Entry 7SCB (electron microscopy, 2.50 A resolution); this record covers chains AL and BE of the 29 polymer chains in the assembly.

== Chain AL ==
Molecule: Allophycocyanin beta chain
Organism: Synechocystis sp. PCC 6803 substr. Kazusa
UniProtKB: Q01952 (APCB_SYNY3); residues 1-161 here = UniProt positions 1-161
Chain sequence (161 residues; row label = number of the first residue in the row):
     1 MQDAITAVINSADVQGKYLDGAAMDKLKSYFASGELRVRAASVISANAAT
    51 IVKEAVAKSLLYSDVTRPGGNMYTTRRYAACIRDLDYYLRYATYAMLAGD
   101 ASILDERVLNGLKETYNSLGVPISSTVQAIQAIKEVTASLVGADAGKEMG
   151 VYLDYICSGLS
Glycans and other covalent adducts: phycocyanobilin (CYC) linked to Cys-81
Residues lining bound ligands:
  - phycocyanobilin (CYC), molecule 1: Leu-60, Val-65, Asn-71, Met-72, Arg-76, Arg-77, Ala-80, Arg-83, Asp-84, Leu-85, Tyr-87, Tyr-88, Tyr-91, Arg-107, Leu-112, Thr-115, Tyr-116, Leu-119, Val-121, Pro-122, Ser-125, Thr-126
  - phycocyanobilin (CYC), molecule 2: Leu-61, Tyr-62, Thr-66, Tyr-73, Thr-75, Tyr-78
UniProt features mapped onto this chain:
  - binding site ((2R,3E)-phycocyanobilin): Cys-81
  - modified residue: Asn-71 (N4-methylasparagine)

== Chain BE ==
Molecule: Phycobiliprotein ApcE
Organism: Synechocystis sp. PCC 6803 substr. Kazusa
Notes: EC 4.-.-.-
UniProtKB: Q55544 (APCE_SYNY3); numbering as in UniProt (aligned over 1-896)
Chain sequence (896 residues; row label = number of the first residue in the row):
     1 MSVKASGGSSLARPQLYQTVPVSAISQAEQQDRFLEGSELNELTAYFQSG
    51 ALRLEIAETLTQNADLIVSRAANRIFTGGSPLSYLEKPVERQPALVGASS
   101 DSRNGSVTYAESNGSGGLFGGLRSVFSSTGPIPPGFRPINIARYGPSNMQ
   151 KSLRDMSWFLRYTTYAIVAGDPNIIVVNTRGLKEVIENACSIDATIVAIQ
   201 EMRAASADYFRNNAQAKEIVLQYFDILLSEFKAPTPANKVRQGPSNDIQG
   251 LELPQSYFNAAAKRQKYAMKPGLSALEKNAVIKAAYRQIFERDITKAYSQ
   301 SISYLESQVRNGDISMKEFVRRLAKSPLYRKQFFEPFINSRALELAFRHI
   351 LGRGPSSREEVQKYFSIVSSGGLPALVDALVDSQEYADYFGEETVPYLRG
   401 LGVEAQECRNWGMQQDLFSYSAPFRKVPQFITTFAQYDRPLPDQHVYGSG
   451 NDPLEIQFGAIFPKETRNPSKRPAPFNKDTKRILIHRGPAVNNQVGNPSA
   501 VGEFPGSLGAKVFRLNGGLPGAKVGKNTGTSVKFGESSTQALIRAAYRQV
   551 FGRDLYEGQRLSVAEIQLENGDISVREFIKRLAKSELFLKLYWAPHYVCK
   601 AIEYMHRRLLGRPTYGRQEMNQYFDIASKQGFYAVVEAMIDSKEYSDAFG
   651 EDTVPYERYLTPGGLQMRSARVGSLREDIGQRVDKEVTPRFVELGQVSAI
   701 RTEPEIAYRSNQGVTRQRQQTKVFKLVSTYDKVAVKNAIRAAYRQVFERD
   751 LEPYIINSEFTALESKLSNNEINVKEFIEGLGTSELYMKEFYAPYPNTKV
   801 IEMGTKHFLGRAPLNQKEIQQYNQILASQGLKAFIGAMVNGMEYLQTFGE
   851 DTVPYRRFPTLPAANFPNTERLYNKLTKQDKELVVPSFTPVVKVGG
Not modelled in the structure: 1, 87-130, 693-896
Glycans and other covalent adducts: phycocyanobilin (CYC) linked to Cys-190
Residues lining bound ligands:
  - phycocyanobilin (CYC), molecule 1: Pro-14, Gln-249, Leu-251, Leu-253, Tyr-257, Leu-401, Ala-405, Gln-406, Glu-407, Cys-408, Trp-411
  - phycocyanobilin (CYC), molecule 2: Phe-76, Ile-139, Tyr-144, Asn-148, Lys-151, Ser-152, Arg-154, Asp-155, Met-156, Trp-158, Phe-159, Tyr-162, Asn-178, Thr-179, Leu-182, Val-185, Ile-186, Ala-189, Thr-195, Phe-231
  - phycocyanobilin (CYC), molecule 3: Arg-292, Tyr-298, Tyr-420, Phe-424
  - phycocyanobilin (CYC), molecule 4: Tyr-304, Ser-307, Gln-308, Arg-310, Asn-311, Asp-313
  - phycocyanobilin (CYC), molecule 5: Ile-338, Asn-339, Ser-340, Arg-358, Gln-362, Phe-365, Ile-431
  - phycocyanobilin (CYC), molecule 6: Tyr-447, Tyr-597, Val-598, Cys-599, Arg-617, Asn-621, Phe-624
  - phycocyanobilin (CYC), molecule 7: Ile-456, Gln-457, Phe-458, Gly-459, Ile-461, Arg-553
  - phycocyanobilin (CYC), molecule 8: Ile-483, Leu-484, Ile-485, His-486, Ala-490, Asn-493, Val-495
  - phycocyanobilin (CYC), molecule 9: Lys-533, Val-563, Ile-566, Glu-569, Asn-570
UniProt features mapped onto this chain:
  - binding site ((2R,3E)-phycocyanobilin): Cys-190

== Chain AL / chain BE interface ==
Pairs across the interface - 100 pairs, chain AL then chain BE:
  Met-1(AL) / Val-22(BE)  hydrophobic
  Met-1(AL) / Ile-25(BE)  hydrophobic
  Met-1(AL) / Ser-26(BE)
  Asp-3(AL) / Thr-19(BE)  hydrogen bond
  Asp-3(AL) / Pro-21(BE)
  Asp-3(AL) / Val-22(BE)
  Ile-5(AL) / Pro-21(BE)  hydrophobic
  Ile-5(AL) / Tyr-46(BE)
  Ile-5(AL) / Val-168(BE)
  Thr-6(AL) / Tyr-17(BE)  hydrogen bond (backbone-side chain)
  Thr-6(AL) / Thr-19(BE)
  Ile-9(AL) / Tyr-17(BE)
  Ile-9(AL) / Tyr-165(BE)  hydrophobic
  Asn-10(AL) / Tyr-17(BE)  hydrogen bond
  Ala-12(AL) / Tyr-165(BE)
  Asp-13(AL) / Trp-158(BE)
  Asp-13(AL) / Arg-161(BE)  salt bridge
  Asp-13(AL) / Tyr-162(BE)
  Gly-16(AL) / Arg-161(BE)  hydrogen bond (backbone-side chain)
  Lys-17(AL) / Arg-161(BE)
  Lys-17(AL) / Tyr-165(BE)  hydrogen bond (backbone-side chain)
  Tyr-18(AL) / Thr-61(BE)
  Tyr-18(AL) / Ala-64(BE)
  Tyr-18(AL) / Ser-157(BE)  hydrogen bond (side chain-backbone)
  Tyr-18(AL) / Leu-160(BE)
  Tyr-18(AL) / Arg-161(BE)
  Leu-19(AL) / Thr-61(BE)
  Leu-19(AL) / Tyr-165(BE)  hydrophobic
  Leu-19(AL) / Val-168(BE)  hydrophobic
  Asp-20(AL) / Glu-58(BE)
  Met-24(AL) / Leu-54(BE)  hydrophobic
  Met-24(AL) / Ala-57(BE)  hydrophobic
  Met-24(AL) / Glu-58(BE)
  Leu-27(AL) / Leu-54(BE)  hydrophobic
  Leu-27(AL) / Val-168(BE)  hydrophobic
  Lys-28(AL) / Leu-54(BE)
  Tyr-30(AL) / Phe-47(BE)  hydrophobic
  Phe-31(AL) / Tyr-46(BE)  hydrophobic
  Phe-31(AL) / Phe-47(BE)  hydrophobic
  Phe-31(AL) / Gly-50(BE)
  Phe-31(AL) / Leu-54(BE)  hydrophobic
  Phe-31(AL) / Val-168(BE)
  Gly-34(AL) / Phe-47(BE)
  Glu-35(AL) / Thr-44(BE)
  Glu-35(AL) / Gln-48(BE)
  Arg-37(AL) / Phe-47(BE)
  Val-38(AL) / Leu-40(BE)
  Val-38(AL) / Leu-43(BE)  hydrophobic
  Val-38(AL) / Thr-44(BE)
  Val-38(AL) / Phe-47(BE)  hydrophobic
  Ser-42(AL) / Leu-40(BE)
  Ile-44(AL) / Phe-34(BE)  hydrophobic
  Ser-45(AL) / Phe-34(BE)
  Ser-45(AL) / Leu-35(BE)
  Ala-48(AL) / Phe-34(BE)  hydrophobic
  Arg-76(AL) / Tyr-298(BE)
  Ala-79(AL) / Ala-297(BE)
  Ala-79(AL) / Tyr-298(BE)  hydrophobic
  Ala-80(AL) / Tyr-298(BE)
  Arg-83(AL) / Ala-297(BE)
  Arg-83(AL) / Tyr-298(BE)  hydrogen bond
  Asp-86(AL) / Phe-34(BE)
  Asp-86(AL) / Lys-296(BE)  salt bridge
  Tyr-87(AL) / Asp-32(BE)  hydrogen bond
  Leu-89(AL) / Phe-34(BE)  hydrophobic
  Arg-90(AL) / Asp-32(BE)  salt bridge
  Arg-90(AL) / Arg-33(BE)
  Arg-90(AL) / Phe-34(BE)
  Arg-90(AL) / Lys-296(BE)
  Tyr-91(AL) / Glu-29(BE)  hydrogen bond
  Thr-93(AL) / Phe-34(BE)
  Tyr-94(AL) / Ile-25(BE)
  Tyr-94(AL) / Ala-28(BE)  hydrogen bond (side chain-backbone)
  Tyr-94(AL) / Glu-29(BE)  hydrogen bond (side chain-backbone)
  Tyr-94(AL) / Arg-33(BE)  hydrogen bond (side chain-backbone)
  Leu-97(AL) / Ile-25(BE)
  Leu-97(AL) / Leu-35(BE)  hydrophobic
  Leu-97(AL) / Leu-43(BE)  hydrophobic
  Ala-98(AL) / Ile-25(BE)
  Asp-105(AL) / Arg-13(BE)
  Glu-106(AL) / Arg-13(BE)
  Arg-107(AL) / Glu-29(BE)  salt bridge
  Arg-107(AL) / Tyr-420(BE)
  Val-108(AL) / Tyr-420(BE)  hydrogen bond (backbone-side chain)
  Asn-110(AL) / Ser-419(BE)  hydrogen bond
  Asn-110(AL) / Tyr-420(BE)
  Gly-111(AL) / Tyr-420(BE)
  Gly-111(AL) / Ser-421(BE)
  Leu-112(AL) / Tyr-420(BE)
  Lys-113(AL) / Thr-466(BE)
  Glu-114(AL) / Ser-421(BE)  hydrogen bond
  Glu-114(AL) / Thr-466(BE)
  Glu-114(AL) / Pro-469(BE)
  Thr-115(AL) / Tyr-420(BE)
  Thr-115(AL) / Phe-424(BE)
  Asn-117(AL) / Thr-466(BE)  hydrogen bond
  Asn-117(AL) / Arg-467(BE)
  Ser-118(AL) / Phe-424(BE)
  Ser-118(AL) / Asn-468(BE)
  Leu-119(AL) / Phe-424(BE)  hydrophobic
Other interface residues (no listed pair), chain AL (54 interface residues in all): Ala-41, Ile-103
Other interface residues (no listed pair), chain BE (52 interface residues in all): Gln-15, Glu-36, Leu-60, Thr-164, Ala-169, Arg-292, Lys-464, Glu-465, Lys-471

== In short ==
54 residues of chain AL and 52 residues of chain BE are in contact, with 16 hydrogen bonds and 4 salt bridges.
Polar pairs include Asp-13(AL)/Arg-161(BE), Asp-86(AL)/Lys-296(BE) and Arg-90(AL)/Asp-32(BE). Bound to chain
AL: phycocyanobilin. Chain BE binds 8 copies of phycocyanobilin.
Here chain AL is Allophycocyanin beta chain and chain BE is Phycobiliprotein ApcE, both from Synechocystis sp.
PCC 6803 substr. Kazusa. Entry 7SCB (B-cylinder of Synechocystis PCC 6803 Phycobilisome, complex with OCP -
local refinement) was determined by electron microscopy together with 7SC7, 7SC9 and 7SCC from the same study.
